3ZRX - chains A and B; structure by X-ray diffraction, 1.25 A resolution.

== Chain A (and B) ==
Protein: AF1503 protein, osmolarity sensor protein envz
Organism: Archaeoglobus fulgidus
Notes: EC 2.7.13.3; chain B of this document is another copy of the same molecule, construct and numbering; everything in this record applies to it too
UniProt: chimeric construct of O28769, P0AEJ4: residues 278-327 from O28769 (O28769_ARCFU) positions 278-327 (same numbers); residues 328-388 from P0AEJ4 positions 229-289 (UniProt number = residue number - 99)
Amino-acid sequence (115 residues; each row starts with the number of its first residue):
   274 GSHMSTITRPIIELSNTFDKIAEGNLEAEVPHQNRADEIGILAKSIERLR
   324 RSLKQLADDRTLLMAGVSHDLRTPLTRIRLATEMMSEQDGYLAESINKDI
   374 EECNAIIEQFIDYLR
Not modelled in the structure: 274-277 (chain B: 274-278)
Differences from the reference sequence: expression tag (274-277)
Curated features (UniProtKB/Swiss-Prot):
  - binding site (ATP): His342
  - modified residue: His342 (Phosphohistidine)

== Interface between chain A and chain B ==
Contacting residue pairs (102):
  Ser278(A) - Glu311(B)
  Ile280(A) - Ile280(B)  hydrophobic
  Ile280(A) - Ile284(B)  hydrophobic
  Thr281(A) - Glu311(B)  hydrogen bond
  Ile284(A) - Ile280(B)  hydrophobic
  Ile284(A) - Glu311(B)
  Ile284(A) - Ile312(B)  hydrophobic
  Ile284(A) - Leu315(B)  hydrophobic
  Ile285(A) - Glu311(B)
  Ser288(A) - Ile314(B)
  Ser288(A) - Leu315(B)  hydrogen bond (side chain-backbone)
  Ser288(A) - Ser318(B)  hydrogen bond
  Phe291(A) - Ser318(B)
  Phe291(A) - Leu322(B)  hydrophobic
  Asp292(A) - Ser318(B)  hydrogen bond
  Asp292(A) - Arg321(B)  salt bridge
  Ile294(A) - Leu322(B)  hydrophobic
  Ala295(A) - Arg321(B)
  Ala295(A) - Leu322(B)
  Ala295(A) - Ser325(B)  hydrogen bond (backbone-side chain)
  Glu311(A) - Thr281(B)  hydrogen bond
  Glu311(A) - Ile284(B)
  Ile314(A) - Ile285(B)  hydrophobic
  Ile314(A) - Ser288(B)  hydrogen bond (backbone-side chain)
  Leu315(A) - Leu315(B)  hydrophobic
  Ser318(A) - Ser288(B)
  Ser318(A) - Phe291(B)
  Ser318(A) - Asp292(B)
  Ile319(A) - Ile319(B)  hydrophobic
  Arg321(A) - Asp292(B)
  Arg321(A) - Ala295(B)
  Leu322(A) - Phe291(B)
  Leu322(A) - Ile294(B)  hydrophobic
  Leu322(A) - Ala295(B)
  Leu322(A) - Ile319(B)  hydrophobic
  Leu322(A) - Leu322(B)  hydrophobic
  Leu322(A) - Leu326(B)  hydrophobic
  Ser325(A) - Ala295(B)  hydrogen bond (side chain-backbone)
  Ser325(A) - Leu326(B)
  Leu326(A) - Ser325(B)
  Leu326(A) - Leu326(B)
  Leu326(A) - Leu329(B)  hydrophobic
  Leu329(A) - Leu326(B)  hydrophobic
  Leu329(A) - Ala330(B)
  Leu329(A) - Arg333(B)
  Ala330(A) - Leu329(B)
  Asp332(A) - Arg333(B)  salt bridge
  Arg333(A) - Leu336(B)
  Leu336(A) - Leu336(B)  hydrophobic
  Leu336(A) - Phe383(B)
  Leu336(A) - Leu387(B)  hydrophobic
  Met337(A) - Leu336(B)  hydrophobic
  Met337(A) - Val340(B)  hydrophobic
  Gly339(A) - Phe383(B)
  Val340(A) - Met337(B)  hydrophobic
  Val340(A) - Phe383(B)
  Asp343(A) - Ile379(B)
  Asp343(A) - Phe383(B)
  Leu344(A) - Leu344(B)  hydrophobic
  Leu344(A) - Cys376(B)  hydrophobic
  Leu344(A) - Ile379(B)  hydrophobic
  Pro347(A) - Asp372(B)
  Pro347(A) - Cys376(B)  hydrophobic
  Pro347(A) - Ile379(B)  hydrophobic
  Arg350(A) - Ser368(B)
  Arg350(A) - Asp372(B)  salt bridge
  Ile351(A) - Ile369(B)  hydrophobic
  Ile351(A) - Asp372(B)
  Ile351(A) - Ile373(B)  hydrophobic
  Ala354(A) - Leu365(B)
  Ala354(A) - Ile369(B)  hydrophobic
  Met357(A) - Tyr364(B)
  Met357(A) - Leu365(B)
  Met358(A) - Met358(B)  hydrophobic
  Met358(A) - Asp362(B)
  Met358(A) - Leu365(B)
  Ser359(A) - Gln361(B)
  Ser359(A) - Asp362(B)  hydrogen bond (backbone-side chain)
  Gln361(A) - Gln361(B)
  Asp362(A) - Met358(B)
  Asp362(A) - Ser359(B)  hydrogen bond (side chain-backbone)
  Asp362(A) - Asp362(B)
  Tyr364(A) - Met357(B)
  Leu365(A) - Ala354(B)
  Leu365(A) - Met357(B)
  Leu365(A) - Met358(B)  hydrophobic
  Ile369(A) - Ala354(B)  hydrophobic
  Asp372(A) - Pro347(B)
  Asp372(A) - Arg350(B)
  Asp372(A) - Ile351(B)  hydrogen bond (side chain-backbone)
  Cys376(A) - Leu344(B)  hydrophobic
  Cys376(A) - Pro347(B)  hydrophobic
  Cys376(A) - Leu348(B)  hydrophobic
  Ile379(A) - Asp343(B)
  Ile379(A) - Leu344(B)  hydrophobic
  Ile379(A) - Pro347(B)  hydrophobic
  Phe383(A) - Leu336(B)  hydrophobic
  Phe383(A) - Gly339(B)
  Phe383(A) - Val340(B)
  Phe383(A) - Asp343(B)
  Tyr386(A) - Leu329(B)
  Arg388(A) - Asp343(B)  salt bridge
Other interface residues (no listed pair), chain A (50 interface residues in all): Leu348, Ile373, Glu375
Other interface residues (no listed pair), chain B (51 interface residues in all): Glu296, Asp332, Ile380

== In short ==
50 residues of chain A and 51 residues of chain B are in contact, with 11 hydrogen bonds and 4 salt bridges.
Among the polar pairs are Asp292(A)-Arg321(B), Asp332(A)-Arg333(B) and Arg350(A)-Asp372(B). From UniProt:
ATP-binding residue His342(A) on chain A.
Both chains are AF1503 protein, osmolarity sensor protein envz (Archaeoglobus fulgidus). Entry 3ZRX (The high
resolution structure of a dimeric Hamp-Dhp fusion displays strong asymmetry) was determined by X-ray
diffraction together with 3ZRV and 3ZRW from the same study.
